Entry 5TCS (X-ray diffraction, 2.83 A resolution); this record covers chains B and D of the 4 polymer chains in the assembly.

Chain B:
Molecule: Kinetochore protein NUF2
Organism: Saccharomyces cerevisiae (strain ATCC 204508 / S288c)
Reference sequence: P33895 (NUF2_YEAST); numbering as in UniProt; present here: 2-153, 407-451
Chain sequence (215 residues; row label = number of the first residue in the row; note: 254 numbers in that range are skipped by the numbering (no residue carries them; nothing is unmodelled there); numbers below 1 keep their minus sign (Ser-17 is residue -17)):
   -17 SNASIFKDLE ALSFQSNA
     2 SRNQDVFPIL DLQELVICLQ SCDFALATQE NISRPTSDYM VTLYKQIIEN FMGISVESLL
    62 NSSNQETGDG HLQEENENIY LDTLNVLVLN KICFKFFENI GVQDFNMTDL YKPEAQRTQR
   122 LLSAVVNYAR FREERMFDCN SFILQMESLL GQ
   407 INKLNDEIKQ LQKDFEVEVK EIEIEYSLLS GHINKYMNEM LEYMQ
Unresolved in the structure: -17 to -14
Differences from the reference sequence: expression tag (-17 to 0)
Modified residues: Mse41, Mse53, Mse108, Mse137, Mse147, Mse443, Mse446, Mse450 (selenomethionine; parent Met)

Chain D:
Molecule: Kinetochore protein SPC25
Organism: Saccharomyces cerevisiae (strain ATCC 204508 / S288c)
Reference sequence: P40014 (SPC25_YEAST); numbering as in UniProt; present here: 1-31, 138-221
Chain sequence (115 residues; row label = number of the first residue in the row; note: 106 numbers in that range are skipped by the numbering (no residue carries them; nothing is unmodelled there)):
     1 MASIDAFSDL ERRMDGFQKD VAQVLARQQN H
   138 VALYERLLQL RVLPGASDVH DVRFVFGDDS RCWIEVAMHG DHVIGNSHPA LDPKSRATLE
   198 HVLTVQGDLA AFLVVARDML LASL
Unresolved in the structure: 1
Modified residues: Mse1 (selenomethionine); Mse14, Mse175, Mse216 (selenomethionine; parent Met)
Swiss-Prot annotation at these positions:
  - modified residue: Ala2 (N-acetylalanine)

Chain B / chain D interface:
Residue-residue contacts - 13 pairs, chain B then chain D:
  Glu429(B) - Ser3(D)  hydrogen bond
  Glu429(B) - Ile4(D)  hydrogen bond (side chain-backbone)
  Tyr432(B) - Ser3(D)
  Tyr432(B) - Ile4(D)
  Tyr432(B) - Phe7(D)
  Asn440(B) - Leu10(D)
  Asn440(B) - Arg13(D)  hydrogen bond
  Tyr442(B) - Phe17(D)  hydrophobic
  Mse443(B) - Phe17(D)
  Mse446(B) - Phe17(D)  hydrophobic
  Leu447(B) - Phe17(D)  hydrophobic
  Mse450(B) - Val21(D)
  Mse450(B) - Val24(D)  hydrophobic
Other interface residues (no listed pair), chain B (12 interface residues in all): Ile428, Ser433, Ser436, Ile439
Other interface residues (no listed pair), chain D (11 interface residues in all): Ala2, Ala6, Mse14

In short:
The interface between chain B and chain D involves 12 residues on one side and 11 on the other; the contacts
include 3 hydrogen bonds. Among the polar pairs are Glu429(B)-Ser3(D), Glu429(B)-Ile4(D) and
Asn440(B)-Arg13(D).
Here chain B is Kinetochore protein NUF2 and chain D is Kinetochore protein SPC25, both from Saccharomyces
cerevisiae (strain ATCC 204508 / S288c). Entry 5TCS (Crystal structure of a Dwarf Ndc80 Tetramer) was
determined by X-ray diffraction together with 5TD8 from the same study.
